3L73 - chains C and G of the 20 polymer chains in the assembly; structure by X-ray diffraction, 3.04 A resolution.

== Chain C ==
Molecule: Cytochrome B
From: Gallus gallus
Notes: EC 1.10.2.2
UniProt: P18946 (CYB_CHICK); residues 1-380 here = UniProt positions 1-380
Sequence (380 residues; each row starts with the number of its first residue):
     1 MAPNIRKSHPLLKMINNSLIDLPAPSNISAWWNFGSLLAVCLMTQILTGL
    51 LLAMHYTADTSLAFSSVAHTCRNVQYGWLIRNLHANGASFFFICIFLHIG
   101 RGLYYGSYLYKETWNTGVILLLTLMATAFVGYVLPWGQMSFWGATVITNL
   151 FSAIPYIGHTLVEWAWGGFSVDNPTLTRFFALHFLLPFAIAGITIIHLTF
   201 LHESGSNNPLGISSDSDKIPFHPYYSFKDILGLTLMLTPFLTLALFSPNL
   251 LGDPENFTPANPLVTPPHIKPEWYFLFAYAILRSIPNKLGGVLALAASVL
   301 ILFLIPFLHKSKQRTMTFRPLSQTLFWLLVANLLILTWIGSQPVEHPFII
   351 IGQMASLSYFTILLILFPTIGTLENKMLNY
Ion coordination: heme Fe site 1: His84, His183; heme Fe site 2: His98, His197
Small-molecule neighbours:
  - heme (HEM), molecule 1: Trp32, Phe34, Gly35, Ser36, Leu38, Ala39, Phe91, Ile95, His98, Ile99, Arg101, Ser107, Tyr108, Tyr110, Thr113, Trp114, Gly117, Val118, Leu120, Leu121, Ile190, Thr194, His197, Leu198, Leu201, Ser206, Asn207
  - heme (HEM), molecule 2: Leu42, Gln45, Ile46, Gly49, Leu50, Leu52, Ala53, Tyr56, Val67, Arg81, His84, Ala85, Ala88, Phe91, Leu124, Thr127, Ala128, Gly131, Tyr132, Leu134, Pro135, Phe180, His183, Phe184, Pro187, Ile190, Tyr274
  - JZZ (4-[7-(3,3-dimethylbut-1-yn-1-yl)naphthalen-1-yl]-5-methoxy-2-methyl-2,4-dihydro-3H-1,2,4-triazol-3-one): Met125, Ala128, Phe129, Tyr132, Val133, Met139, Ser140, Gly143, Ala144, Ile147, Ile269, Lys270, Pro271, Glu272, Tyr274, Phe275, Ala278, Tyr279, Leu295
  - UQ (Coenzyme Q10, (2Z,6E,10Z,14E,18E,22E,26Z)-isomer): Ser18, Leu19, Leu22, Pro23, Ala24, Ile28, Trp32, Ser36, Ala39, Leu198, Leu201, His202, Ser206, Phe221, Tyr225, Asp229

== Chain G ==
Molecule: Mitochondrial ubiquinol-cytochrome C reductase ubiquinone-binding protein qp-C
From: Gallus gallus
Notes: EC 1.10.2.2
UniProt: D0VX32 (D0VX32_CHICK); numbering as in UniProt (aligned over 1-81)
Sequence (81 residues; each row starts with the number of its first residue):
     1 GIHFGNLARVRHIITYSLSPFEQRAIPNIFSDALPNVWRRFSSQVFKVAP
    51 PFLGAYLLYSWGTQEFERLKRKNPADYENDQ
Unresolved in the structure: 1

== How chain C and chain G interact ==
Residue-residue contacts - 29 pairs, chain C then chain G:
  Asp21(C) with Phe4(G)
  Pro23(C) with His3(G); Phe4(G), hydrophobic
  Asp215(C) with Leu7(G); Ala8(G)
  Lys218(C) with Phe4(G); Leu7(G)
  Gln323(C) with Gln44(G); Lys47(G)
  Thr324(C) with Lys47(G)
  Trp327(C) with Lys47(G); Val48(G); Pro51(G)
  Leu328(C) with Pro51(G), hydrophobic
  Ala331(C) with Pro51(G); Phe52(G), hydrophobic
  Ile335(C) with Leu58(G), hydrophobic
  Trp338(C) with Tyr59(G); Thr63(G)
  Pro343(C) with Phe66(G), hydrophobic
  Glu345(C) with Phe66(G)
  His346(C) with Phe66(G); Leu69(G)
  Pro347(C) with Trp61(G), hydrophobic; Gly62(G); Phe66(G)
  Phe348(C) with Gly62(G); Phe66(G), hydrophobic
  Ile351(C) with Leu58(G), hydrophobic
Also at the interface, not in a pair above, chain C (23 interface residues in all): Tyr104, His202, Ile219, Pro220, Val330, Leu334
Also at the interface, not in a pair above, chain G (18 interface residues in all): Ala55, Glu65

== Summary ==
Chain C and chain G form an interface of 23 and 18 residues respectively. Bound to chain C: heme, compound JZZ
and compound UQ. His84(C) and His183(C) form the heme Fe site 1. The heme Fe site 2 is built by His98(C) and
His197(C).
Here chain C is Cytochrome B and chain G is Mitochondrial ubiquinol-cytochrome C reductase ubiquinone-binding
protein qp-C, both from Gallus gallus. Entry 3L73 (Cytochrome BC1 complex from chicken with triazolone
inhibitor) was determined by X-ray diffraction.
